Entry 1EI3 (X-ray diffraction, 5.50 A resolution (low resolution: residue-level contacts below are approximate; hydrogen-bond / salt-bridge calls are withheld)); this record covers chains A and B of the 6 polymer chains in the assembly.

[Chain A]
Protein: Fibrinogen
From: Gallus gallus
Notes: fragment: alpha chain
Reference sequence: P14448 (FIBA_CHICK); residues 1-491 here correspond to UniProt positions 19-509 (UniProt number = residue number + 18)
Chain sequence (491 residues; row label = number of the first residue in the row):
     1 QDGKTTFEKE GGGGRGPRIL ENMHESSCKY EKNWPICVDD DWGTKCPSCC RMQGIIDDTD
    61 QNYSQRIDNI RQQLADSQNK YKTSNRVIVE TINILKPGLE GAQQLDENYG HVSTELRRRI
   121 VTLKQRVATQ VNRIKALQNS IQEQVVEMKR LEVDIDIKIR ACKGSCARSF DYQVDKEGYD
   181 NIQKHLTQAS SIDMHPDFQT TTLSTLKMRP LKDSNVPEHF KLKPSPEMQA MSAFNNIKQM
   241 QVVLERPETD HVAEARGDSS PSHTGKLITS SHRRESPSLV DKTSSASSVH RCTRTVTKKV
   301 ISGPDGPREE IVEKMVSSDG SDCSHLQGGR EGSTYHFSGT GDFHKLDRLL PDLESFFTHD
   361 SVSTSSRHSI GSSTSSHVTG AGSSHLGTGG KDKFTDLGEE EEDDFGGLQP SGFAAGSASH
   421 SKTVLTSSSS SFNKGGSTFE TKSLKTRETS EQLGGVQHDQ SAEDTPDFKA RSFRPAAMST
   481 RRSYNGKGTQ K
Not modelled in the structure: 1-34, 194-491
Curated features (UniProtKB/Swiss-Prot):
  - site: Arg-15, Gly-16 (Cleavage)
  - modified residue: Gln-1 (Pyrrolidone carboxylic acid)

[Chain B]
Protein: Fibrinogen
From: Gallus gallus
Notes: fragment: beta chain
Reference sequence: Q02020 (FIBB_CHICK); residues 2-464 here correspond to UniProt positions 1-463 (UniProt number = residue number - 1)
Chain sequence (464 residues; row label = number of the first residue in the row):
     1 QASVEYDNEE DSPQIDARAH RPLDKRQEAA PTLRPVAPPI SGTGYQPRPP KQDKQAMKKG
    61 PIIYPDAGGC KHPLDELGVL CPTGCELQTT LLKQEKTVKP VLRDLKDRVA KFSDTSTTMY
   121 QYVNMIDNKL VKTQKQRKDN DIILSEYNTE MELHYNYIKD NLDNNIPSSL RVLRAVIDSL
   181 HKKIQKLENA IATQTDYCRS PCVASCNIPV VSGRECEDIY RKGGETSEMY IIQPDPFTTP
   241 YRVYCDMETD NGGWTLIQNR QDGSVNFGRA WDEYKRGFGN IAKSGGKKYC DTPGEYWLGN
   301 DKISQLTKIG PTKVLIEMED WNGDKVSALY GGFTIHNEGN KYQLSVSNYK GNAGNALMEG
   361 ASQLYGENRT MTIHNGMYFS TYDRDNDGWL TTDPRKQCSK EDGGGWWYNR CHAANPNGRY
   421 YWGGTYSWDM AKHGTDDGIV WMNWKGSWYS MKKMSMKIKP YFPD
Not modelled in the structure: 1-67, 463-464
Curated features (UniProtKB/Swiss-Prot):
  - binding site (Ca(2+)): Asp-385, Asp-387, Trp-389
  - site: Arg-18, Ala-19 (Cleavage)
  - modified residue: Tyr-6 (Sulfotyrosine)
  - glycosylation: Asn-368 (N-linked (GlcNAc...) asparagine)

[Chain A / chain B interface]
Chain A residues in contact with chain B, 4 residues: Cys-50, Ala-161, Cys-166, Ala-167
Chain B residues in contact with chain A, 5 residues: Cys-81, Pro-201, Cys-202, Ser-264, Val-265

[Overview]
Chain A and chain B form an interface of 4 and 5 residues respectively. From UniProt: 3 Ca2+-binding residues
on chain B.
Here chain A is Fibrinogen and chain B is Fibrinogen, both from Gallus gallus. Entry 1EI3 (Crystal structure
of native chicken fibrinogen) was determined by X-ray diffraction.
